PDB entry 1ZUI | X-ray diffraction, 2.30 A resolution | chain A

[Chain A]
Molecule: Shikimate kinase
Organism: Helicobacter pylori
Notes: EC 2.7.1.71
Reference sequence: P56073 (AROK_HELPY); residues 1-162 here = UniProt positions 1-162
Amino-acid sequence (168 residues; each row starts with the number of its first residue; numbers below 1 keep their minus sign (His-5 is residue -5)):
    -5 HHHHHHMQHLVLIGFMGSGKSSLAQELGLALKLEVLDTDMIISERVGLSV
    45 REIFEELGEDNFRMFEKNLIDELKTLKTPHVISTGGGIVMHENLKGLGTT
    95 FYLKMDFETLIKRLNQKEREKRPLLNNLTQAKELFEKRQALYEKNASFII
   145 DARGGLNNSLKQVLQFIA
Disordered / not traced: -5 to 1, 111-112, 162
Sequence notes: expression tag (-5 to 0)
Ligand contacts: shikimate (SKM; (3R,4S,5R)-3,4,5-trihydroxycyclohex-1-ene-1-carboxylic acid): Met10, Asp33, Val44, Phe48, Phe56, Arg57, Gly79, Gly80, Gly81, Glu114, Lys115, Arg116, Leu119, Leu128, Arg132
Curated features (UniProtKB/Swiss-Prot):
  - region: Asn109 to Thr123 (LID domain)
  - binding site (ATP): Gly11 to Ser16, Arg116
  - binding site (Mg(2+)): Ser15
  - binding site (substrate): Asp33, Arg57, Gly80, Arg132
From the paper describing this entry:
  - binding site for shikimate: Met10, Lys14, Asp33, Val44, Phe48, Arg57, Gly79, Gly80, Gly81, Glu114, Arg116, Arg132
  - contacts within the chain: Gly81-Val83
  - conformationally variable residues (loop rearrangement, order/disorder transition): Lys106 to Gln110, Lys111 to Leu118, Leu119 to Lys126
  - binding site for phosphate ion: Arg107 (proposed by the authors, not directly observed)

[Summary]
Bound to chain A: shikimate. From UniProt: 7 ATP-binding residues, Mg2+-binding residue Ser15 and 4
substrate-binding residues. From the paper: a binding site for shikimate at Met10, Lys14 and Asp33 among
others; a binding site for phosphate ion at Arg107.
Chain A is Shikimate kinase (Helicobacter pylori); the structure, Structural Basis for Shikimate-binding
Specificity of Helicobacter pylori Shikimate Kinase, was determined by X-ray diffraction together with 1ZUH
from the same study.
